Entry 7ADE (electron microscopy, 4.20 A resolution (low resolution: residue-level contacts below are approximate; hydrogen-bond / salt-bridge calls are withheld)); this record covers chains X and R of the 15 polymer chains in the assembly.

[Chain X]
Name: DNA-directed RNA polymerase subunit beta
Organism: Escherichia coli
Notes: EC 2.7.7.6
UniProt: P0A8V4 (RPOB_ECO57); residues 1-1342 here = UniProt positions 1-1342
Sequence (1342 residues; numbered 1 to 1342; the number before each row is that of its first residue):
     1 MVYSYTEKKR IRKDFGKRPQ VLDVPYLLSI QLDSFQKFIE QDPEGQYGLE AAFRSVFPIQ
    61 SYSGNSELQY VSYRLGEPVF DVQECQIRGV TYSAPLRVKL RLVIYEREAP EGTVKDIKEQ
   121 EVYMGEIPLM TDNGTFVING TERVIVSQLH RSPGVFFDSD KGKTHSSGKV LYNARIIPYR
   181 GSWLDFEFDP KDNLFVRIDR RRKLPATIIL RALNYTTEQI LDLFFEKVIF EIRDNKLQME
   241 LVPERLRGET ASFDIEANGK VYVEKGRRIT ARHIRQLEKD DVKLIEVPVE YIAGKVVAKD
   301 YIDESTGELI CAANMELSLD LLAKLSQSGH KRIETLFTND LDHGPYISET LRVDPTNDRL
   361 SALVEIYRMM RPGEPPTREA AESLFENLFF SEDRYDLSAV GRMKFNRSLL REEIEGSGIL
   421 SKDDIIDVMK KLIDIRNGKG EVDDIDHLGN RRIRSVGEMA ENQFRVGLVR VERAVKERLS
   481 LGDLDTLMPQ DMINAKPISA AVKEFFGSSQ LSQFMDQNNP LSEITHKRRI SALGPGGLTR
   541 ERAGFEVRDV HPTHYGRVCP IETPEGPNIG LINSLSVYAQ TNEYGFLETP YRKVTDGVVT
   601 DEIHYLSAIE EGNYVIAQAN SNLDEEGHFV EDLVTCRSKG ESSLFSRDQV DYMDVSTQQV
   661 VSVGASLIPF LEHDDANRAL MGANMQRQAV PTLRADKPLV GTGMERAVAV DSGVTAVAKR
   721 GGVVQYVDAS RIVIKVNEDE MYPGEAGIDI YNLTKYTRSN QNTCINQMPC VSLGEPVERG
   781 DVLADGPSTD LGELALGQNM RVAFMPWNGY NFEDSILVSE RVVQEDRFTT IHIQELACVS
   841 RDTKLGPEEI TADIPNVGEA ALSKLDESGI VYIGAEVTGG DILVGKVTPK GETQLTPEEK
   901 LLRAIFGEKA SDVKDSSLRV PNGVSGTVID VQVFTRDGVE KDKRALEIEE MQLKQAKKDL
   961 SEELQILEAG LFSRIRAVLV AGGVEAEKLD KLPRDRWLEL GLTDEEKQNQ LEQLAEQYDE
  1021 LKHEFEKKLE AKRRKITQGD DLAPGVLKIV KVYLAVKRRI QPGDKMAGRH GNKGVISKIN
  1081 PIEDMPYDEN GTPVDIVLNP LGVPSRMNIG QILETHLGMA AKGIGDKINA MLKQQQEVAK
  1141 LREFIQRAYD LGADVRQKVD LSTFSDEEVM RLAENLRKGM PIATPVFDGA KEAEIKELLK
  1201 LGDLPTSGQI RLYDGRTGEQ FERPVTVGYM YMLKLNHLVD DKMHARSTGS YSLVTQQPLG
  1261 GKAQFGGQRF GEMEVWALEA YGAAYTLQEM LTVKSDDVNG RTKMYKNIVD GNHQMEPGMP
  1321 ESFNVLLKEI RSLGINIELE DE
Disordered / not traced: 1, 1342
Swiss-Prot annotation at these positions:
  - modified residue (N6-acetyllysine): Lys-1022, Lys-1200

[Chain R]
Molecule: rut RNA
Sequence (99 nucleotides; row label = number of the first residue in the row):
     1 GGGAUAACCC CGCUCUUACA CAUUCCAGCC CUGAAAAAGG GCAUCAAAUU AAACCACACC
    61 UAUGGUGUAU GUCAAAUUAA ACCACACCUG GCGUGUGGC
Disordered / not traced: 1-18, 27-75

[Chain X / chain R interface]
Contacting residue pairs (17; chain X residue first):
  Gly-507(X) with C88(R)
  Ser-508(X) with C88(R)
  Ser-509(X) with U89(R)
  Gln-510(X) with U89(R)
  Leu-511(X) with U89(R)
  Ser-512(X) with U89(R)
  Gln-513(X) with U89(R)
  Glu-541(X) with G98(R)
  Arg-542(X) with G98(R)
  Val-839(X) with A86(R)
  Arg-841(X) with A86(R)
  Arg-919(X) with A84(R)
  Ser-1250(X) with A84(R)
  Tyr-1251(X) with A84(R)
  Leu-1253(X) with A84(R)
  Lys-1262(X) with A86(R); G91(R)
Also at the interface, not in a pair above, chain X (20 interface residues in all): Asn-139, Arg-143, Val-146, Lys-914
Also at the interface, not in a pair above, chain R (9 interface residues in all): C87, C92, C99

[Summary]
The interface between chain X and chain R involves 20 residues on one side and 9 on the other.
Chain X is DNA-directed RNA polymerase subunit beta (Escherichia coli) and chain R is rut RNA; the structure,
Transcription termination complex IVa, was determined by electron microscopy, deposited together with 6Z9P,
6Z9Q, 6Z9R, 6Z9S, 6Z9T, 7ADB, 7ADC and 7ADD.
